8F5M - chains A and B; structure by X-ray diffraction, 2.40 A resolution.

Chain A (and B):
Protein: Envelope glycoprotein gp62
Source organism: Thermus virus P74-26
Notes: chain B of this document is another copy of the same molecule, construct and numbering; everything in this record applies to it too
Reference sequence: A7XXN5 (A7XXN5_BP742); residues 1-617 here correspond to UniProt positions 27-643 (UniProt number = residue number + 26)
Chain sequence (617 residues; row label = number of the first residue in the row):
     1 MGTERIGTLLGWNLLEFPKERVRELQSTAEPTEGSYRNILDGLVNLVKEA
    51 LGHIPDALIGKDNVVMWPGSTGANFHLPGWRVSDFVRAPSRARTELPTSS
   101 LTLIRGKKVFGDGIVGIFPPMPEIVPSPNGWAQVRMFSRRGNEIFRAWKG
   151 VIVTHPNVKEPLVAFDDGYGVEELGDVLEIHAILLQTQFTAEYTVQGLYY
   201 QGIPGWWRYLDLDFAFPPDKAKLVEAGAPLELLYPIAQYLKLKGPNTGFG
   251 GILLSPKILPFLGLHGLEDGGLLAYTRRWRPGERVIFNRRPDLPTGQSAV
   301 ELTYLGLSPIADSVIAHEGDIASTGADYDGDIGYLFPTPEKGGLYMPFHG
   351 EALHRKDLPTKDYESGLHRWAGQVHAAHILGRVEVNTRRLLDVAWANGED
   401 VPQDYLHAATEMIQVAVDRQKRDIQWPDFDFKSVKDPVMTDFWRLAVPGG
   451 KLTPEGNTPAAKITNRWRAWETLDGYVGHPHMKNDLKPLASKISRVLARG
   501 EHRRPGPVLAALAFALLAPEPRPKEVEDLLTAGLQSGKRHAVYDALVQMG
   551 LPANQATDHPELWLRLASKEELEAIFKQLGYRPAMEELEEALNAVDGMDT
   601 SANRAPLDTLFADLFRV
Not modelled in the structure: 1-2, 595-617 (chain B: 1-3, 595-617)
Ion coordination: Mg2+: D327, D329, D331

Chain A / chain B interface:
Residue-residue contacts (13):
  E520(A) with L14(B)
  P521(A) with E16(B)
  E525(A) with A541(B)
  D528(A) with K538(B); A541(B)
  L529(A) with A541(B)
  A532(A) with S536(B)
  S536(A) with A532(B); Q535(B)
  K538(A) with D528(B)
  A541(A) with D528(B)
  Q548(A) with M549(B)
  M549(A) with Q548(B)
Other interface residues (no listed pair), chain A (15 interface residues in all): Q535, V542, A545, N554
Other interface residues (no listed pair), chain B (17 interface residues in all): T8, N13, E525, L529, V542, D544, A545

Summary:
15 residues of chain A and 17 residues of chain B are in contact. D327(A), D329(A) and D331(A) form the Mg2+
site.
Chain A and chain B are both Envelope glycoprotein gp62 (Thermus virus P74-26); the structure, Crystal
structure of P74 gp62, was determined by X-ray diffraction (same publication as 8H2M and 8H2N).
